5M0Z - chain A; structure by X-ray diffraction, 1.60 A resolution.

[Chain A]
Protein: Cyclohexanone Monooxygenase from Thermocrispum municipale.
Organism: Thermocrispum municipale DSM 44069
Notes: EC 1.14.13.22
Sequence (541 residues; numbered 1 to 541; the number before each row is that of its first residue):
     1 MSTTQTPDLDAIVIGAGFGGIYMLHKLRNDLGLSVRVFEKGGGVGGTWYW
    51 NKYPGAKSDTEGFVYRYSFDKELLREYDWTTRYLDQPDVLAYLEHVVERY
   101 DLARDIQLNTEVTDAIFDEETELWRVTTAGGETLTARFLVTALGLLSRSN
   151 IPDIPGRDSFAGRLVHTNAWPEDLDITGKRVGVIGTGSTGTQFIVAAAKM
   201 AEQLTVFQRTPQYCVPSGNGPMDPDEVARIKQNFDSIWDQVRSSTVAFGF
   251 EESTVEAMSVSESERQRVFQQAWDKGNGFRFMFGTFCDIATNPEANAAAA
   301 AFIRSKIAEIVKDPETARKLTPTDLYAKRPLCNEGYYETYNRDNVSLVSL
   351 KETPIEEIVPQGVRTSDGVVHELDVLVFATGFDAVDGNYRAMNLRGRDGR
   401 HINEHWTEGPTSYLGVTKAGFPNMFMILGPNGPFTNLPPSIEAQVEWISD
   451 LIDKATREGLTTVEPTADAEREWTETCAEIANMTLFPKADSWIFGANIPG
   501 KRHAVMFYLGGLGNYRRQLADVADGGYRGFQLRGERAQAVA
Disordered / not traced: 1-5, 535-541
Small-molecule neighbours:
  - FAD (flavin-adenine dinucleotide): Ile14, Gly15, Ala16, Gly17, Phe18, Gly19, Gly20, Phe38, Glu39, Lys40, Gly41, Gly45, Gly46, Thr47, Trp48, Trp50, Asn51, Tyr53, Lys57, Ser58, Asp59, Thr60, Tyr65, Thr110, Glu111, Val112, Ala142, Leu143, Gly144, Leu146, Ser147, Thr189, Gln192, Arg329, Phe382, Asn388, Met392, Leu428, Thr435, Asn436, Leu437, Pro438, Ile441
  - NADP+ (NA7; [(2R,3R,4R,5R)-5-(6-amino-9H-purin-9-yl)-3-hydroxy-4-(phosphonooxy)tetrahydrofuran-2-yl]methyl [(2R,3S,4S)-3,4-dihydroxytetrahydrofuran-2-yl]methyl dihydrogen diphosphate): Leu146, Asn150, Pro152, Ile184, Gly185, Thr186, Gly187, Ser188, Thr189, Gly190, Arg209, Thr210, Gln212, Arg329, Leu350, Ala379, Thr380, Gly381, Phe382, Ser491, Trp492
From the paper describing this entry:
  - conformationally variable residues (side-chain flip): Arg329
  - binding site for flavin-adenine dinucleotide: Arg329

[Overview]
Chain A binds flavin-adenine dinucleotide and NADP+. From the paper: a binding site for flavin-adenine
dinucleotide at Arg329; conformational variability at Arg329.
Chain A is Cyclohexanone Monooxygenase from Thermocrispum municipale. (Thermocrispum municipale DSM 44069);
the structure, Cyclohexanone Monooxygenase from T. municipale: reduced enzyme bound to NADP+, was determined
by X-ray diffraction, deposited together with 5M10.
